Entry 6HR2 (X-ray diffraction, 1.76 A resolution); this record covers chains C and D of the 4 polymer chains in the assembly.

[Chain C]
Protein: Elongin-C
Source organism: Homo sapiens
Reference sequence: Q15369 (ELOC_HUMAN); numbering as in UniProt (aligned over 17-112)
Chain sequence (97 residues; row label = number of the first residue in the row):
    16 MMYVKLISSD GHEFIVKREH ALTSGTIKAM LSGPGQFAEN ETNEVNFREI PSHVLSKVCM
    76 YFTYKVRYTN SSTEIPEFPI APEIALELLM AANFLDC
Unresolved in the structure: 48-57
Construct notes: initiating methionine (16)

[Chain D]
Protein: Elongin-B
Source organism: Homo sapiens
Reference sequence: Q15370 (ELOB_HUMAN), isoform Q15370-2; residue numbers follow UniProt; this construct covers 1-104
Chain sequence (104 residues; row label = number of the first residue in the row):
     1 MDVFLMIRRH KTTIFTDAKE SSTVFELKRI VEGILKRPPD EQRLYKDDQL LDDGKTLGEC
    61 GFTSQTARPQ APATVGLAFR ADDTFEALCI EPFSSPPELP DVMK
Swiss-Prot annotation at these positions:
  - modified residue: M1 (N-acetylmethionine), T84 (Phosphothreonine)

[How chain C and chain D interact]
Pairs across the interface (55):
  Y18(C) with T16(D); I34(D)
  D25(C) with K11(D), hydrogen bond (backbone-side chain); S94(D)
  G26(C) with K11(D)
  H27(C) with K11(D); E91(D), hydrogen bond (side chain-backbone); P92(D), hydrogen bond (side chain-backbone); F93(D)
  E28(C) with K11(D), hydrogen bond (backbone-backbone); T12(D); T13(D), hydrogen bond (backbone-backbone)
  F29(C) with T13(D); F15(D), hydrophobic; F93(D), hydrophobic
  I30(C) with T12(D); T13(D), hydrogen bond (backbone-backbone); I14(D); F15(D), hydrogen bond (backbone-backbone); I34(D), hydrophobic; L35(D), hydrophobic
  V31(C) with F15(D), hydrophobic
  K32(C) with D17(D), salt bridge
  P66(C) with S94(D)
  S67(C) with F93(D); S94(D), hydrogen bond (side chain-backbone)
  H68(C) with F93(D); S94(D), hydrogen bond; S95(D); P96(D)
  S71(C) with F15(D); F93(D)
  C74(C) with F15(D), hydrophobic
  M75(C) with M6(D), hydrophobic; F15(D), hydrophobic; P69(D); Q70(D); P72(D)
  T78(C) with F4(D); P69(D)
  Y79(C) with P69(D), hydrophobic; Q70(D)
  R82(C) with P69(D)
  Y83(C) with P69(D), hydrophobic; Q70(D)
  P91(C) with Q70(D)
  F93(C) with Q70(D)
  P94(C) with Q70(D)
  P97(C) with L99(D); M103(D)
  E98(C) with P96(D); L99(D)
  L101(C) with M103(D), hydrophobic
  E102(C) with P96(D); P97(D)
Other interface residues (no listed pair), chain C (28 interface residues in all): E92, A100
Other interface residues (no listed pair), chain D (26 interface residues in all): R8, I30, P100

[Summary]
The interface between chain C and chain D involves 28 residues on one side and 26 on the other, with 9
hydrogen bonds and 1 salt bridge. Among the polar pairs are K32(C)-D17(D), D25(C)-K11(D) and H27(C)-E91(D).
Here chain C is Elongin-C and chain D is Elongin-B, both from Homo sapiens. Entry 6HR2 (Crystal structure of
PROTAC 2 in complex with the bromodomain of human SMARCA4 and pVHL:ElonginC:ElonginB) was determined by X-ray
diffraction together with 6HAX, 6HAY and 6HAZ from the same study.
